1NYY - chain A; structure by X-ray diffraction, 1.90 A resolution.

Chain A:
Protein: Beta-lactamase TEM
Source organism: Escherichia coli
Notes: EC 3.5.2.6
UniProt: P62593 (BLAT_ECOLI); the author numbering skips numbers that UniProt does not, so the offset changes along the chain: 26-238 = UniProt 24-236; 240-252 = UniProt 237-249; 254-290 = UniProt 250-286
Sequence (263 residues; numbered 26 to 290; 2 numbers in that range are skipped by the numbering (no residue carries them; nothing is unmodelled there); the number before each row is that of its first residue):
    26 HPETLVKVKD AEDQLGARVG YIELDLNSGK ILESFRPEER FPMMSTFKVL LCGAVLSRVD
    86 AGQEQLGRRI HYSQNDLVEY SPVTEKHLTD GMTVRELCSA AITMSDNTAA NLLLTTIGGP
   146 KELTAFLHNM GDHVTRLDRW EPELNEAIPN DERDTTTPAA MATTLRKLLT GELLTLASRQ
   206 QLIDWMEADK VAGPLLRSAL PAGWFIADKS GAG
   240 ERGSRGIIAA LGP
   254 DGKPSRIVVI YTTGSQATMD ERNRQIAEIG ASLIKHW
Sequence notes: engineered mutation Thr-182 (Met180 in P62593)
Disulfide bonds: Cys-77/Cys-123
Covalent attachments: cloxacillin derivative (105) linked to Ser-70
Residues lining bound ligands: cloxacillin derivative (105; N-[5-methyl-3-O-tolyl-isoxazole-4-carboxylic acid amide] boronic acid): Met-69, Lys-73, Glu-104, Tyr-105, Met-129, Ser-130, Asn-132, Asn-170, Val-216, Lys-234, Ser-235, Gly-236, Ala-237, Arg-244, Met-272
Swiss-Prot annotation at these positions:
  - active site: Ser-70 (Acyl-ester intermediate), Glu-168 (Proton acceptor)
  - binding site (substrate): Lys-234 to Gly-236

In short:
Cloxacillin derivative is covalently linked to Ser-70. UniProt lists active-site residues Ser-70 and Glu-168
and 3 substrate-binding residues.
Chain A is Beta-lactamase TEM (Escherichia coli); the structure, Crystal Structure of the complex between
M182T mutant of TEM-1 and a boronic acid inhibitor (105), was determined by X-ray diffraction, deposited
together with 1NXY, 1NY0 and 1NYM.
